Entry 4FZQ (X-ray diffraction, 2.50 A resolution); this record covers chains C and D of the 6 polymer chains in the assembly.

Chain C (and D):
Protein: Uncharacterized protein conserved in bacteria
Source organism: Streptococcus suis
Notes: chain D of this document is another copy of the same molecule, construct and numbering; everything in this record applies to it too
Reference sequence: A4VZ16 (A4VZ16_STRS2); numbering as in UniProt (aligned over 417-493)
Sequence (79 residues; each row starts with the number of its first residue):
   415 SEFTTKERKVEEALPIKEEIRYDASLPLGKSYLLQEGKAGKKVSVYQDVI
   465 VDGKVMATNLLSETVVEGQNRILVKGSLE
Sequence notes: expression tag (415-416); engineered mutation Met470 (Val in A4VZ16)

How chain C and chain D interact:
Pairs across the interface - 15 pairs, chain C then chain D:
  Leu474(C) with Glu481(D)
  Leu475(C) with Val480(D); Glu481(D), hydrogen bond (backbone-backbone)
  Ser476(C) with Thr478(D); Val479(D)
  Glu477(C) with Glu477(D); Thr478(D); Val479(D), hydrogen bond (backbone-backbone)
  Thr478(C) with Glu477(D); Thr478(D), hydrogen bond
  Val479(C) with Ser476(D); Glu477(D), hydrogen bond (backbone-backbone)
  Val480(C) with Leu475(D)
  Glu481(C) with Leu474(D); Leu475(D), hydrogen bond (backbone-backbone)

In short:
Chain C and chain D each contribute 8 residues to their interface; the contacts include 5 hydrogen bonds.
Polar pairs include Thr478(C)-Thr478(D), Leu475(C)-Glu481(D) and Glu477(C)-Val479(D).
Chain C and chain D are both Uncharacterized protein conserved in bacteria (Streptococcus suis); the
structure, Crystal structure of HP0197-G5, was determined by X-ray diffraction, deposited together with 4FZ4.
